PDB entry 5F0J | X-ray diffraction, 2.70 A resolution | chains A and B of the 3 polymer chains in the assembly

# Chain A
Molecule: Vacuolar protein sorting-associated protein 35
From: Homo sapiens
Reference sequence: Q96QK1 (VPS35_HUMAN); numbering as in UniProt (aligned over 14-470)
Amino-acid sequence (462 residues; numbered 9 to 470; the number before each row is that of its first residue):
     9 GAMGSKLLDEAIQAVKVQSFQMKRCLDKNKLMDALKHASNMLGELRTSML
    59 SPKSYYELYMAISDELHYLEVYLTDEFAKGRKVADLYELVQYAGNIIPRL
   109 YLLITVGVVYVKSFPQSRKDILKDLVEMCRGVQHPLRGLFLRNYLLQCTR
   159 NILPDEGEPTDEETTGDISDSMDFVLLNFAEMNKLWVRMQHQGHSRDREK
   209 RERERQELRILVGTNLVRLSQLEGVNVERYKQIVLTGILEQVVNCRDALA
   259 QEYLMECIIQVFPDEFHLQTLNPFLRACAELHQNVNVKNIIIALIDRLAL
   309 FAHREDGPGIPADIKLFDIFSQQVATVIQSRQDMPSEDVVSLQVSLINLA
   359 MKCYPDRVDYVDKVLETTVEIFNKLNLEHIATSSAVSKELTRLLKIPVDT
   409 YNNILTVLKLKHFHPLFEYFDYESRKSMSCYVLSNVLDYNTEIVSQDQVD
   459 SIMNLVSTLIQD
Not modelled in the structure: 9-11, 470
Construct notes: expression tag (9-13)
UniProt features mapped onto this chain:
  - region (Interaction with SNX3): Val25 to Lys44, Asp205 to Glu215
  - natural variant: Ile241 (I241M: Found in a patient with Parkinson disease), Pro316 (P316S: Found in a patient with Parkinson disease), Gln469 (Q469P: Found in a consanguineous family with intellectual disability; uncertain significance)
  - mutagenesis: Leu108 (L108P: Disrupts interaction with VPS26; no effect on interaction with VPS29)

# Chain B
Molecule: Vacuolar protein sorting-associated protein 26A
From: Homo sapiens
Reference sequence: O75436 (VP26A_HUMAN); residues 2-326 here = UniProt positions 2-326
Amino-acid sequence (341 residues; row label = number of the first residue in the row; numbers below 1 keep their minus sign (Mse-1 is residue -1)):
    -1 MGMSFLGGFFGPICEIDIVLNDGETRKMAEMKTEDGKVEKHYLFYDGESV
    49 SGKVNLAFKQPGKRLEHQGIRIEFVGQIELFNDKSNTHEFVNLVKELALP
    99 GELTQSRSYDFEFMQVEKPYESYIGANVRLRYFLKVTIVRRLTDLVKEYD
   149 LIVHQLATYPDVNNSIKMEVGIEDCLHIEFEYNKSKYHLKDVIVGKIYFL
   199 LVRIKIQHMELQLIKKEITGIGPSTTTETETIAKYEIMDGAPVKGESIPI
   249 RLFLAGYDPTPTMRDVNKKFSVRYFLNLVLVDEEDRRYFKQQEIILWRKA
   299 PEKLRKQRTNFHQRFESPESQASAEQPEMGLVPRGSHHHHH
Not modelled in the structure: -1 to 7, 301-320, 334-339
Construct notes: expression tag (-1 to 1, 327-339)
Modified positions: Mse-1, Mse1, Mse327 (selenomethionine); Mse26, Mse29, Mse112, Mse166, Mse207, Mse236, Mse261 (selenomethionine; parent Met)
UniProt features mapped onto this chain:
  - modified residue: Ser315 (Phosphoserine)
  - mutagenesis: Ile235 to Mse236 (Abolishes interaction with VPS35 and endosomal subcellular location)
From the paper describing this entry:
  - conformationally variable residues (order/disorder transition): Gly238 to Ile246

# How chain A and chain B interact
Pairs across the interface (40):
  Glu96(A) - Phe251(B)
  Gln99(A) - Tyr233(B)  hydrogen bond (backbone-side chain)
  Gln99(A) - Arg249(B)  hydrogen bond
  Gln99(A) - Phe251(B)
  Tyr100(A) - Phe251(B)  hydrophobic
  Tyr100(A) - Ala253(B)
  Tyr100(A) - Gly254(B)
  Ala101(A) - Tyr233(B)
  Gly102(A) - Lys232(B)
  Gly102(A) - Tyr233(B)
  Gly102(A) - Glu234(B)  hydrogen bond (backbone-backbone)
  Asn103(A) - Glu234(B)
  Ile104(A) - Glu234(B)  hydrogen bond (backbone-side chain)
  Ile104(A) - Ile235(B)
  Ile104(A) - Asp237(B)
  Ile105(A) - Asp237(B)
  Arg107(A) - Tyr233(B)  hydrogen bond
  Arg107(A) - Glu234(B)  hydrogen bond (side chain-backbone)
  Asp132(A) - Arg249(B)  salt bridge
  Glu135(A) - Pro247(B)
  Met136(A) - Pro247(B)  hydrophobic
  Met136(A) - Arg249(B)
  Arg138(A) - Ser245(B)  hydrogen bond (side chain-backbone)
  Arg138(A) - Ile246(B)
  Arg138(A) - Pro247(B)
  Gly139(A) - Ile235(B)
  Gly139(A) - Mse236(B)
  Gly139(A) - Asp237(B)  hydrogen bond (backbone-backbone)
  Val140(A) - Asp237(B)
  Gln141(A) - Mse236(B)
  Gln141(A) - Asp237(B)  hydrogen bond (backbone-backbone)
  Gln141(A) - Gly238(B)
  Gln141(A) - Pro240(B)
  Gln141(A) - Glu244(B)  hydrogen bond
  Gln141(A) - Ile246(B)
  His142(A) - Asp237(B)  hydrogen bond (backbone-backbone)
  His142(A) - Gly238(B)
  Arg145(A) - Asp237(B)  salt bridge
  Lys192(A) - Glu244(B)  salt bridge
  Arg196(A) - Val241(B)
Also at the interface, not in a pair above, chain A (21 interface residues in all): Arg54
Also at the interface, not in a pair above, chain B (19 interface residues in all): Ala239, Tyr255
Interface features reported in the paper:
  - residue pairs: Arg107(A)-Glu234(B), Arg107(A)-Tyr233(B), Met136(A)-Pro247(B) (hydrophobic contact)
  - interface residues, chain A: Arg54(A), Arg145(A)
  - hot spots on chain A (mutagenesis) - R54A/R145A: abolished binding to Vacuolar protein sorting-associated protein 26A (chain B)
  - interface residues, chain B: Glu244(B), Pro247(B), Arg249(B)
  - hot spots on chain B (mutagenesis) - R249A: abolished binding to Vacuolar protein sorting-associated protein 35 (chain A)

# Summary
21 residues of chain A face 19 of chain B across their interface; the contacts include 11 hydrogen bonds and 3
salt bridges. Polar pairs include Asp132(A)-Arg249(B), Arg145(A)-Asp237(B) and Lys192(A)-Glu244(B). The paper
describes contacts between Arg107(A) and Glu234(B) and Arg107(A) and Tyr233(B); a hydrophobic contact between
Met136(A) and Pro247(B). The paper reports that R54A/R145A of chain A abolish binding to Vacuolar protein
sorting-associated protein 26A (chain B); interface residues Arg54(A), Arg145(A) and Glu244(B) among others.
Here chain A is Vacuolar protein sorting-associated protein 35 and chain B is Vacuolar protein
sorting-associated protein 26A, both from Homo sapiens. Entry 5F0J (Structure of retromer VPS26-VPS35 subunits
bound to SNX3) was determined by X-ray diffraction (same publication as 5F0K, 5F0L, 5F0M and 5F0P).
